PDB entry 5M53 | X-ray diffraction, 1.90 A resolution | chain A

== Chain A ==
Name: Serine/threonine-protein kinase Nek2
Organism: Homo sapiens
Notes: EC 2.7.11.1
UniProtKB: P51955 (NEK2_HUMAN); residue numbers follow UniProt; this construct covers 1-271
Chain sequence (279 residues; each row starts with the number of its first residue):
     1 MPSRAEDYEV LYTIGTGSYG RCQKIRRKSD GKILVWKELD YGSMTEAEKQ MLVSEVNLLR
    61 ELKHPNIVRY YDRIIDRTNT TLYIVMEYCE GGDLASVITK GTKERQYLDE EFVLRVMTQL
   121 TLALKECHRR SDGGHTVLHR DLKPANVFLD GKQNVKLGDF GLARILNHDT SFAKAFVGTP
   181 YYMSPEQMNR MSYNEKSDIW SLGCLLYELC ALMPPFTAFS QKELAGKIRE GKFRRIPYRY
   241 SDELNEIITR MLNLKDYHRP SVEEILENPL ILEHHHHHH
Unresolved in the structure: 1-6, 28-30, 163-176, 279
Differences from the reference sequence: conflict A175 (Thr in P51955); expression tag (272-279)
Residues lining bound ligands: 7GJ (3-[[6-(cyclohexylmethoxy)-7H-purin-2-yl]amino]-N,N-dimethyl-benzamide): I14, G15, T16, G17, Y19, C22, V35, K37, V68, M86, E87, Y88, C89, E90, G92, D93, F148, D159
Swiss-Prot annotation at these positions:
  - active site: D141 (Proton acceptor)
  - binding site (ATP): I14 to C22, K37
  - modified residue: T170 (Phosphothreonine), S171 (Phosphoserine), T179 (Phosphothreonine), S184 (Phosphoserine), S241 (Phosphoserine)
What the authors report for this chain:
  - binding site for 7GJ: K37
  - contacts within the chain: K37-D159, H139-F160 (pi stacking)
  - conformationally variable residues (loop rearrangement): F160

== In short ==
Bound to chain A: compound 7GJ. From UniProt: active-site residue D141 and 10 ATP-binding residues. From the
paper: a binding site for 7GJ at K37; conformational variability at F160.
Chain A is Serine/threonine-protein kinase Nek2 (Homo sapiens); the structure, Nek2 bound to arylaminopurine
inhibitor 11, was determined by X-ray diffraction, deposited together with 5M57, 5M51 and 5M55.
